PDB entry 3J1N | electron microscopy, 16.00 A resolution (very low resolution: no residue pairs are listed; an interface is given only as per-side residue counts) | chains F and G of the 12 polymer chains in the assembly

== Chain F ==
Protein: DNA-directed RNA polymerase II subunit RPABC2
Source organism: Saccharomyces cerevisiae
UniProtKB: P20435 (RPAB2_YEAST); residue numbers follow UniProt; this construct covers 72-155
Chain sequence (84 residues; numbered 72 to 155; the number before each row is that of its first residue):
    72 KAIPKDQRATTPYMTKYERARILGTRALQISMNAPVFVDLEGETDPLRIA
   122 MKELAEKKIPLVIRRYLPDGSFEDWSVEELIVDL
Curated features (UniProtKB/Swiss-Prot):
  - region: Leu111 to Leu132 (Leucine-zipper)

== Chain G ==
Protein: DNA-directed RNA polymerase II subunit RPB7
Source organism: Saccharomyces cerevisiae
UniProtKB: P34087 (RPB7_YEAST); residue numbers follow UniProt; this construct covers 1-171
Chain sequence (171 residues; row label = number of the first residue in the row):
     1 MFFIKDLSLNITLHPSFFGPRMKQYLKTKLLEEVEGSCTGKFGYILCVLD
    51 YDNIDIQRGRILPTDGSAEFNVKYRAVVFKPFKGEVVDGTVVSCSQHGFE
   101 VQVGPMKVFVTKHLMPQDLTFNAGSNPPSYQSSEDVITIKSRIRVKIEGC
   151 ISQVSSIHAIGSIKEDYLGAI
Curated features (UniProtKB/Swiss-Prot):
  - mutagenesis: Val108 to His113 (Lowers nucleic-acid binding of RPB4-RPB7 by 10-fold; no effect on association with Pol II core complex; abolishes transcriptional activity of Pol II), Ile151 to His158 (No effect on nucleic-acid binding of RPB4-RPB7 and on association with Pol II core complex; abolishes transcriptional activity of Pol II)

== Chain F / chain G interface ==
At this resolution (16 A) residue pairs are not listed: 23 residues of chain F and 30 of chain G lie at the interface.

== Overview ==
23 residues of chain F face 30 of chain G across their interface. UniProt lists 14 mutagenesis sites on chain
G.
Here chain F is DNA-directed RNA polymerase II subunit RPABC2 and chain G is DNA-directed RNA polymerase II
subunit RPB7, both from Saccharomyces cerevisiae. Entry 3J1N (Cryo-EM map of a yeast minimal preinitiation
complex interacting with the Mediator Head module) was determined by electron microscopy together with 3J1O
from the same study.
